PDB entry 9CM7 | electron microscopy, 3.29 A resolution | chains A and B of the 5 polymer chains in the assembly

# Chain A
Name: Guanine nucleotide-binding protein G(i) subunit alpha-1
From: Homo sapiens
Reference sequence: P63096 (GNAI1_HUMAN); residues 1-354 here = UniProt positions 1-354
Sequence (354 residues; numbered 1 to 354; the number before each row is that of its first residue):
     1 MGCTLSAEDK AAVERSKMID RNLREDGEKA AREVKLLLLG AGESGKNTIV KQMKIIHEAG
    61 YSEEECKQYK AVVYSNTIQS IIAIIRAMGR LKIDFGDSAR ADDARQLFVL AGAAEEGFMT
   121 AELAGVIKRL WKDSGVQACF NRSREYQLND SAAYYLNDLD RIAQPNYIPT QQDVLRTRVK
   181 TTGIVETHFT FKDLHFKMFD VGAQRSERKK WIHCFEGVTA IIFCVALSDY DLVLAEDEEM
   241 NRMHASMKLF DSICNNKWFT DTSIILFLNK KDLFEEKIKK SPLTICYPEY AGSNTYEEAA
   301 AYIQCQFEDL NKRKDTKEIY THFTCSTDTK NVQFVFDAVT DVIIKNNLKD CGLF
Not modelled in the structure: 1-3, 55-181
Construct notes: engineered mutation Asn47 (Ser in P63096), Ala203 (Gly in P63096), Ala245 (Glu in P63096), Ser326 (Ala in P63096)
Reported in the primary citation:
  - post-translational modification sites: Cys351 (citing earlier work)

# Chain B
Name: Guanine nucleotide-binding protein G(I)/G(S)/G(T) subunit beta-1
From: Homo sapiens
Reference sequence: P62873 (GBB1_HUMAN); numbering as in UniProt (aligned over 2-340)
Sequence (376 residues; numbered -9 to 366; the number before each row is that of its first residue; numbers below 1 keep their minus sign (Met-9 is residue -9)):
    -9 MHHHHHHGSS GSELDQLRQE AEQLKNQIRD ARKACADATL SQITNNIDPV GRIQMRTRRT
    51 LRGHLAKIYA MHWGTDSRLL VSASQDGKLI IWDSYTTNKV HAIPLRSSWV MTCAYAPSGN
   111 YVACGGLDNI CSIYNLKTRE GNVRVSRELA GHTGYLSCCR FLDDNQIVTS SGDTTCALWD
   171 IETGQQTTTF TGHTGDVMSL SLAPDTRLFV SGACDASAKL WDVREGMCRQ TFTGHESDIN
   231 AICFFPNGNA FATGSDDATC RLFDLRADQE LMTYSHDNII CGITSVSFSK SGRLLLAGYD
   291 DFNCNVWDAL KADRAGVLAG HDNRVSCLGV TDDGMAVATG SWDSFLKIWN GSSGGGGSGG
   351 GGSSGVSGWR LFKKIS
Not modelled in the structure: -9 to 3, 344-366
Construct notes: initiating methionine (-9); expression tag (-8 to 1, 341-366)

# Interface between chain A and chain B
Pairs across the interface - 50 pairs, chain A then chain B:
  Val13(A) - Asn88(B)
  Arg15(A) - Val90(B)  hydrogen bond (side chain-backbone)
  Arg15(A) - His91(B)
  Ser16(A) - Lys89(B)
  Ile19(A) - Lys89(B)
  Ile19(A) - Ala92(B)  hydrophobic
  Asp20(A) - Lys89(B)  salt bridge
  Leu23(A) - Gly53(B)
  Leu23(A) - Leu55(B)
  Leu23(A) - Lys78(B)
  Leu23(A) - Ile80(B)  hydrophobic
  Leu23(A) - Lys89(B)
  Asp26(A) - Lys78(B)  salt bridge
  Gly27(A) - Leu55(B)
  Lys35(A) - Trp99(B)
  Thr182(A) - Asp118(B)
  Thr182(A) - Asn119(B)
  Thr182(A) - His142(B)
  Gly183(A) - Leu117(B)
  Gly183(A) - Asn119(B)
  Ile184(A) - Trp99(B)
  Ile184(A) - Leu117(B)  hydrogen bond (backbone-backbone)
  Glu186(A) - Trp99(B)  hydrogen bond
  Phe199(A) - Trp99(B)  hydrophobic
  Gln204(A) - Leu117(B)  hydrogen bond (side chain-backbone)
  Gln204(A) - Asn119(B)  hydrogen bond
  Gln204(A) - Tyr145(B)
  Ser206(A) - Tyr145(B)
  Ser206(A) - Asp186(B)
  Glu207(A) - Asp186(B)  hydrogen bond (backbone-side chain)
  Lys209(A) - Asp228(B)  salt bridge
  Lys210(A) - Tyr145(B)
  Lys210(A) - Met188(B)
  Lys210(A) - Cys204(B)
  Lys210(A) - Asp228(B)  salt bridge
  Lys210(A) - Asn230(B)  hydrogen bond
  Lys210(A) - Asp246(B)  salt bridge
  Trp211(A) - Leu117(B)  hydrophobic
  Trp211(A) - Tyr145(B)
  His213(A) - Lys57(B)  hydrogen bond (backbone-side chain)
  His213(A) - Tyr59(B)
  His213(A) - Trp332(B)
  Cys214(A) - Tyr59(B)
  Cys214(A) - Gln75(B)
  Cys214(A) - Trp99(B)
  Phe215(A) - Leu117(B)  hydrophobic
  Glu216(A) - Lys57(B)  salt bridge
  Glu216(A) - Trp332(B)
  Trp258(A) - Arg314(B)
  Trp258(A) - Trp332(B)  hydrophobic
Interface residues without a listed pair, chain A (27 interface residues in all): Asp9, Ala12
Interface residues without a listed pair, chain B (31 interface residues in all): Asp76, Thr87, Met101, Gly144, Gly162

# In short
27 residues of chain A and 31 residues of chain B are in contact, with 8 hydrogen bonds and 6 salt bridges.
Polar contacts include Asp20(A)-Lys89(B), Asp26(A)-Lys78(B) and Lys209(A)-Asp228(B). From the paper: a
modification site at Cys351(A).
Chain A is Guanine nucleotide-binding protein G(i) subunit alpha-1 and chain B is Guanine nucleotide-binding
protein G(I)/G(S)/G(T) subunit beta-1, both from Homo sapiens; the structure, Cryo-EM structure of Gi-coupled
FFA2 in complex with TUG-1375 and AZ-1729, was determined by electron microscopy together with 9CLW, 9CM3 and
9NS9 from the same study.
